PDB entry 7YIY | electron microscopy, 2.70 A resolution | chains B and D of the 5 polymer chains in the assembly

== Chain B ==
Protein: Serine palmitoyltransferase 2
Organism: Homo sapiens
Notes: EC 2.3.1.50
UniProtKB: O15270 (SPTC2_HUMAN); numbering as in UniProt (aligned over 1-562)
Chain sequence (562 residues; row label = number of the first residue in the row):
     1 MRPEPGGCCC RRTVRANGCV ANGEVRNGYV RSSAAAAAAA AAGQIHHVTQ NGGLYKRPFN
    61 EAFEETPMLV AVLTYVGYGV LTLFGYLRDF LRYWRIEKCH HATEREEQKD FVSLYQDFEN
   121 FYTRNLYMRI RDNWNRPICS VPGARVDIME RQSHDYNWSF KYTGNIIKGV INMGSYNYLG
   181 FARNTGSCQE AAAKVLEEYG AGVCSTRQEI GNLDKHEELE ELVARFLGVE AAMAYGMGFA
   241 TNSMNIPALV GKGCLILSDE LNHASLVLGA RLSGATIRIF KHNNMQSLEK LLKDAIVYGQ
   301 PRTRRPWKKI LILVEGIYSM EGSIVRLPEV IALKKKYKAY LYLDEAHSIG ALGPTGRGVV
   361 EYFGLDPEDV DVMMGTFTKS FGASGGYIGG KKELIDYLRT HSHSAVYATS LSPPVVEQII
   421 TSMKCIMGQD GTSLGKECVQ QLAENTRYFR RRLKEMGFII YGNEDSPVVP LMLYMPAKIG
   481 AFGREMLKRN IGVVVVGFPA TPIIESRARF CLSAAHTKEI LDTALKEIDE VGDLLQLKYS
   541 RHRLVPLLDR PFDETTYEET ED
Not modelled in the structure: 1-44, 544-562
Residues lining bound ligands:
  - pyridoxal phosphate (PLP): M237, G238, F239, N242, H263, S265, E315, D344, A346, H347, T376, T378, K379, G385
  - Z1T (N-[(2S,3R,4E)-1,3-dihydroxyoctadec-4-en-2-yl]tetracosanamide): Y75, V76, Y78, G79, V80, T82, L83, F118, Y122, F498, I503
UniProt features mapped onto this chain:
  - modified residue: K379 (N6-(pyridoxal phosphate)lysine)
From the paper describing this entry:
  - mutagenesis - Y122A: unchanged catalytic activity
  - mutagenesis - I503R: increased catalytic activity

== Chain D ==
Protein: ORM1-like protein 3
Organism: Homo sapiens
UniProtKB: Q8N138 (ORML3_HUMAN); residues 1-153 here = UniProt positions 1-153
Chain sequence (153 residues; row label = number of the first residue in the row):
     1 MNVGTAHSEV NPNTRVMNSR GIWLSYVLAI GLLHIVLLSI PFVSVPVVWT LTNLIHNMGM
    61 YIFLHTVKGT PFETPDQGKA RLLTHWEQMD YGVQFTASRK FLTITPIVLY FLTSFYTKYD
   121 QIHFVLNTVS LMSVLIPKLP QLHGVRIFGI NKY
Residues lining bound ligands: Z1T (N-[(2S,3R,4E)-1,3-dihydroxyoctadec-4-en-2-yl]tetracosanamide): N13, V16, I22, S25, L28, A29, F63, G69, P71, H85
UniProt features mapped onto this chain:
  - region: M1 to M17 (Important for ceramide level-sensing)
  - modified residue: P137 (Hydroxyproline)
From the paper describing this entry:
  - conformationally variable residues (order/disorder transition): M1 to N11
  - mutagenesis - N2A, N2DEL, N13A, V16R, I22R, F63P, F63R: increased catalytic activity
  - mutagenesis - H85A: unchanged catalytic activity
  - mutagenesis - N2DEL (approximately 25%), N13A (approximately 30%): decreased binding to ceramide

== Interface between chain B and chain D ==
Pairs across the interface (46):
  E65(B) - R20(D)  salt bridge
  T66(B) - R20(D)  hydrogen bond (backbone-side chain)
  P67(B) - R20(D)
  M68(B) - R20(D)
  M68(B) - G21(D)
  A71(B) - R20(D)
  V72(B) - S25(D)
  Y75(B) - S19(D)
  Y75(B) - R20(D)  hydrogen bond (side chain-backbone)
  Y75(B) - G21(D)
  Y75(B) - I22(D)  hydrophobic
  Y75(B) - S25(D)
  Q116(B) - R81(D)
  F118(B) - V67(D)  hydrophobic
  F118(B) - T70(D)
  F118(B) - P71(D)
  E119(B) - T70(D)
  E119(B) - F72(D)
  E119(B) - E73(D)
  E119(B) - R81(D)  salt bridge
  N120(B) - P71(D)
  F121(B) - P71(D)
  Y122(B) - P71(D)  hydrogen bond (backbone-backbone)
  W134(B) - M1(D)  hydrophobic
  E260(B) - H7(D)  salt bridge
  E260(B) - S8(D)  hydrogen bond (backbone-backbone)
  L261(B) - A6(D)
  L261(B) - H7(D)
  N262(B) - S8(D)
  V267(B) - S8(D)
  R271(B) - V10(D)
  M320(B) - T5(D)
  M320(B) - A6(D)  hydrophobic
  V495(B) - M1(D)
  V496(B) - M1(D)  hydrophobic
  G497(B) - M1(D)
  P499(B) - M1(D)
  P499(B) - V3(D)
  A500(B) - M1(D)
  A500(B) - N2(D)
  A500(B) - T5(D)
  A500(B) - A6(D)  hydrogen bond (backbone-backbone)
  A500(B) - H7(D)  hydrogen bond (backbone-backbone)
  T501(B) - A6(D)
  I503(B) - S19(D)
  I504(B) - R20(D)
Interface residues without a listed pair, chain B (31 interface residues in all): Y86, Y127, F498
Interface residues without a listed pair, chain D (27 interface residues in all): P12, L24, L28, F63, K68, G69, P75, D76

== Summary ==
31 residues of chain B face 27 of chain D across their interface, with 6 hydrogen bonds and 3 salt bridges.
Polar contacts include E65(B)-R20(D), E119(B)-R81(D) and E260(B)-H7(D). The paper reports that N2A, N2DEL and
N13A of chain D, among others, increase catalytic activity; conformational variability at M1(D); 10
substitutions were tested in all.
Chain B is Serine palmitoyltransferase 2 and chain D is ORM1-like protein 3, both from Homo sapiens; the
structure, Cryo-EM structure of SPT-ORMDL3 complex, was determined by electron microscopy (same publication as
7YIU, 7YJ1 and 7YJ2).
